PDB entry 3VQK | X-ray diffraction, 4.50 A resolution (low resolution: residue-level contacts below are approximate; hydrogen-bond / salt-bridge calls are withheld) | chains E and F of the 6 polymer chains in the assembly

[Chain E (and F)]
Name: Small heat shock protein StHsp14.0
From: Sulfolobus tokodaii
Notes: chain F of this document is another copy of the same molecule, construct and numbering; everything in this record applies to it too
Reference sequence: Q970D9 (Q970D9_SULTO); residues 1-123 here = UniProt positions 1-123
Sequence (123 residues; row label = number of the first residue in the row):
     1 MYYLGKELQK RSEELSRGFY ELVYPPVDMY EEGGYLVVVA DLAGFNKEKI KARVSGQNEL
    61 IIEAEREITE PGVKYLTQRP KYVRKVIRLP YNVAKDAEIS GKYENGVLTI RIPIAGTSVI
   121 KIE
Not modelled in the structure: 1-16

[Interface between chain E and chain F]
Residue-residue contacts - 69 pairs, chain E then chain F:
  Tyr20(E) - Val23(F)
  Tyr20(E) - Pro25(F)
  Tyr20(E) - Lys85(F)
  Val23(E) - Tyr20(F)
  Tyr24(E) - Tyr24(F)
  Tyr24(E) - Asp41(F)
  Pro25(E) - Tyr20(F)
  Pro26(E) - Arg79(F)
  Val27(E) - Leu76(F)
  Val27(E) - Thr77(F)
  Val27(E) - Gln78(F)
  Val27(E) - Arg79(F)
  Asp28(E) - Thr77(F)
  Asp28(E) - Arg79(F)
  Met29(E) - Lys74(F)
  Met29(E) - Tyr75(F)
  Met29(E) - Thr77(F)
  Tyr30(E) - Pro71(F)
  Tyr30(E) - Gly72(F)
  Tyr30(E) - Val73(F)
  Tyr30(E) - Lys74(F)
  Tyr30(E) - Tyr75(F)
  Glu31(E) - Gly72(F)
  Glu31(E) - Val73(F)
  Leu36(E) - Tyr75(F)
  Asp41(E) - Tyr24(F)
  Asp41(E) - Ala43(F)
  Asp41(E) - Arg79(F)
  Leu42(E) - Ala43(F)
  Leu42(E) - Asn105(F)
  Ala43(E) - Asp41(F)
  Ala43(E) - Leu42(F)
  Ala43(E) - Asn105(F)
  Ala43(E) - Gly106(F)
  Ala43(E) - Val107(F)
  Gly44(E) - Asn105(F)
  Gly44(E) - Val107(F)
  Phe45(E) - Asn105(F)
  Pro71(E) - Tyr30(F)
  Gly72(E) - Tyr30(F)
  Gly72(E) - Glu31(F)
  Val73(E) - Glu31(F)
  Lys74(E) - Met29(F)
  Lys74(E) - Tyr30(F)
  Tyr75(E) - Met29(F)
  Tyr75(E) - Tyr30(F)
  Tyr75(E) - Glu31(F)
  Tyr75(E) - Leu36(F)
  Tyr75(E) - Tyr91(F)
  Leu76(E) - Val27(F)
  Thr77(E) - Val27(F)
  Thr77(E) - Asp28(F)
  Thr77(E) - Met29(F)
  Gln78(E) - Val27(F)
  Arg79(E) - Pro26(F)
  Arg79(E) - Val27(F)
  Arg79(E) - Asp28(F)
  Arg79(E) - Asp41(F)
  Lys85(E) - Tyr20(F)
  Tyr91(E) - Tyr75(F)
  Tyr103(E) - Asn105(F)
  Asn105(E) - Leu42(F)
  Asn105(E) - Ala43(F)
  Asn105(E) - Gly44(F)
  Asn105(E) - Phe45(F)
  Asn105(E) - Tyr103(F)
  Asn105(E) - Asn105(F)
  Gly106(E) - Ala43(F)
  Val107(E) - Gly44(F)
Also at the interface, not in a pair above, chain E (36 interface residues in all): Glu32, Val39, Ala40, Arg66, Pro90
Also at the interface, not in a pair above, chain F (33 interface residues in all): Glu32, Ala40

[Overview]
36 residues of chain E and 33 residues of chain F are in contact.
Both chains are Small heat shock protein StHsp14.0 (Sulfolobus tokodaii). Entry 3VQK (Small heat shock protein
hsp14.0 of wild type) was determined by X-ray diffraction together with 3VQL and 3VQM from the same study.
